Entry 1XX2 (X-ray diffraction, 1.88 A resolution); this record covers chain A.

# Chain A
Protein: Beta-lactamase
Organism: Enterobacter cloacae
Notes: EC 3.5.2.6
UniProtKB: P05364 (AMPC_ENTCL); residues 1-361 here correspond to UniProt positions 21-381 (UniProt number = residue number + 20)
Amino-acid sequence (361 residues; row label = number of the first residue in the row):
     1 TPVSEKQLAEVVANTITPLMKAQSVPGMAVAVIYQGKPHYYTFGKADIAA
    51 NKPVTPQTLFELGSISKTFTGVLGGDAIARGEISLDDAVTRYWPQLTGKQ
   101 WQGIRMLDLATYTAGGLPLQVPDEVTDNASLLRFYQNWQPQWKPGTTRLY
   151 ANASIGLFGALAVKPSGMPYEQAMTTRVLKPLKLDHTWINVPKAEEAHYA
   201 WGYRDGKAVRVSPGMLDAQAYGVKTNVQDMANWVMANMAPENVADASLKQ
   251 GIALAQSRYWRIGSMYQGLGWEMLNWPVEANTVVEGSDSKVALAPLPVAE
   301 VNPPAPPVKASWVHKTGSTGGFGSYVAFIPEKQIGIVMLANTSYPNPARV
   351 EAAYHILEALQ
Not modelled in the structure: 1, 361
Swiss-Prot annotation at these positions:
  - active site: Ser64 (Acyl-ester intermediate), Tyr150 (Proton acceptor)
  - binding site (substrate): Lys315 to Gly317

# In short
From UniProt: active-site residues Ser64 and Tyr150 and 3 substrate-binding residues.
Chain A is Beta-lactamase (Enterobacter cloacae); the structure, Refinement of P99 beta-lactamase from
Enterobacter cloacae, was determined by X-ray diffraction, deposited together with 1BLS.
